Entry 4CRZ (X-ray diffraction, 1.70 A resolution); this record covers chains A and B.

Chain A:
Protein: Aspartate 1-decarboxylase
From: Escherichia coli K-12
Notes: EC 4.1.1.11
Reference sequence: P0A790 (PAND_ECOLI); residues 1-126 here = UniProt positions 1-126
Sequence (143 residues; row label = number of the first residue in the row; numbers below 1 keep their minus sign (Met-16 is residue -16)):
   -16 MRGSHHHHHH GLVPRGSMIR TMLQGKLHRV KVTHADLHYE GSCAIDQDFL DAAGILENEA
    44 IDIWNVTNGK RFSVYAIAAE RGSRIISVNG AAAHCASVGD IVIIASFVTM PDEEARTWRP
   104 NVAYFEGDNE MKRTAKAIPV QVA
Unresolved in the structure: -16 to -1
Modified positions: Cys78 (s-hydroxycysteine; CSO)
Construct notes: expression tag (-16 to 0); engineered mutation Val57 (Thr in P0A790)
Curated features (UniProtKB/Swiss-Prot):
  - active site: Ser25 (Schiff-base intermediate with substrate), Tyr58 (Proton donor)
  - binding site (substrate): Gly73 to Ala75
  - modified residue: Ser25 (Pyruvic acid (Ser))
Reported in the primary citation:
  - mutagenesis - T57V/K119*: abolished binding to PANZ (chain B)
  - conformationally variable residues (loop rearrangement, order/disorder transition): Thr16 to Tyr22, Gly24, Lys119 to Ala126
  - contacts within the chain: Gly24-Tyr58 (hydrogen bond), Glu23-Ser25 (hydrogen bond)
  - catalytic residues: Glu23, Ser25 (proposed by the authors, not directly observed)
  - mutagenesis - T57V: abolished catalytic activity (citing earlier work)

Chain B:
Protein: PANZ
From: Escherichia coli K-12
Reference sequence: P37613 (YHHK_ECOLI); residue numbers follow UniProt; this construct covers 1-127
Sequence (137 residues; row label = number of the first residue in the row):
     1 MKLTIIRLEK FSDQDRIDLQ KIWPEYSPSS LQVDDNHRIY AARFNERLLA AVRVTLSGTE
    61 GALDSLRVRE VTRRRGVGQY LLEEVLRNNP GVSCWWMADA GVEDRGVMTA FMQALGFTAQ
   121 QGGWEKCSGL EHHHHHH
Unresolved in the structure: 129-137
Cystine bridges: Cys94-Cys127
Construct notes: expression tag (128-137)
Ion coordination: Mg2+: Thr72 (together with acetyl coenzyme A)
Residues lining bound ligands: acetyl coenzyme A (ACO): Trp23, Glu25, Tyr26, Ser65, Leu66, Arg67, Val68, Arg73, Arg74, Arg75, Gly76, Val77, Gly78, Gln79, Ala100, Gly101, Val102, Glu103, Val107, Met108, Ala110, Phe111, Ala114
Curated features (UniProtKB/Swiss-Prot):
  - region (Interaction with PanD): Arg43 to Leu48, Leu66 to Gly76
  - binding site (CoA): Leu66 to Val68, Thr72 to Gln79
Reported in the primary citation:
  - binding site for acetyl coenzyme A: Leu66 to Gly76
  - mutagenesis - N45A: decreased growth (citing earlier work)

Chain A / chain B interface:
Contacting residue pairs (23):
  Tyr107(A) with Lys2(B)
  Glu109(A) with Lys2(B), salt bridge
  Arg116(A) with Leu3(B); Tyr80(B)
  Ala120(A) with Arg75(B)
  Ile121(A) with Phe44(B), hydrophobic; Arg75(B)
  Pro122(A) with Phe44(B); Leu49(B), hydrophobic; Thr72(B)
  Val123(A) with Phe44(B); Leu49(B); Val71(B); Thr72(B), hydrogen bond (backbone-side chain); Arg75(B)
  Gln124(A) with Phe44(B); Asn45(B)
  Val125(A) with Arg47(B); Leu49(B), hydrophobic; Arg69(B); Val71(B), hydrophobic
  Ala126(A) with Lys21(B); Arg47(B), hydrogen bond (backbone-side chain)
Other interface residues (no listed pair), chain A (11 interface residues in all): Arg102
Other interface residues (no listed pair), chain B (15 interface residues in all): Arg74, Gly76, Val77
From the paper, about this interface:
  - interface residues, chain A: Lys119(A)

Summary:
The interface between chain A and chain B involves 11 residues on one side and 15 on the other, with 2
hydrogen bonds and 1 salt bridge. Polar pairs include Glu109(A)-Lys2(B), Val123(A)-Thr72(B) and
Ala126(A)-Arg47(B). The paper reports catalytic residues Glu23(A) and Ser25(A); T57V/K119* of chain A abolish
binding to PANZ (chain B); 3 substitutions were tested in all.
Here chain A is Aspartate 1-decarboxylase and chain B is PANZ, both from Escherichia coli K-12. Entry 4CRZ
(Direct visualisation of strain-induced protein prost-translational modification) was determined by X-ray
diffraction (same publication as 4CS0).
